Entry 5JR6 (X-ray diffraction, 2.30 A resolution); this record covers chains A and B of the 3 polymer chains in the assembly.

# Chain A (and B)
Name: Peptidase, putative
Organism: Plasmodium falciparum (isolate 3D7)
Notes: chain B of this document is another copy of the same molecule, construct and numbering; everything in this record applies to it too
UniProtKB: Q8IKT5 (Q8IKT5_PLAF7); residues 121-777 here correspond to UniProt positions 108-764 (UniProt number = residue number - 13)
Chain sequence (664 residues; numbered 120 to 783; the number before each row is that of its first residue):
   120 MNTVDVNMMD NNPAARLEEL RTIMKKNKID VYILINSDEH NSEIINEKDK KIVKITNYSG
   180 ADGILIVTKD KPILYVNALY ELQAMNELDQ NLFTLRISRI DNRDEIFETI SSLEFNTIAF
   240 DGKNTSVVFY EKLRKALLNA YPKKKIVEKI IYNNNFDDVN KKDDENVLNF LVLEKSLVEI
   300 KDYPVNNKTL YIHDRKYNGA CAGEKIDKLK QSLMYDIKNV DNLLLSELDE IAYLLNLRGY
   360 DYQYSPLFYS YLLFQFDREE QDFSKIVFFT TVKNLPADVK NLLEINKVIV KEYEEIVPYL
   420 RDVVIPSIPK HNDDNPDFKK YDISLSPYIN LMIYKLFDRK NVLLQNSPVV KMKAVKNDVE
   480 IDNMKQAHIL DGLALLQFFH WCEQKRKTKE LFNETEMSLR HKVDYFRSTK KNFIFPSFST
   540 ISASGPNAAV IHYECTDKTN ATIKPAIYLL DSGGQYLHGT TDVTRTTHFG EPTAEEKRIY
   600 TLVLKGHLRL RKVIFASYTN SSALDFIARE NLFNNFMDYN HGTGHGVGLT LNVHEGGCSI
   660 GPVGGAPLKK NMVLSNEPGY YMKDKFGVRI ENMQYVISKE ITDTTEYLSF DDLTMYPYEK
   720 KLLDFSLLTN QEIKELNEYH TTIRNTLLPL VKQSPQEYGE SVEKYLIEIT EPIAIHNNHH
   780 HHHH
Disordered / not traced: 120-128, 233, 279-286, 300-301, 379, 430-435, 775-783 (chain B: 120-149, 172-179, 187-214, 230-236, 262-263, 270-288, 298-301, 378-379, 428-435, 555, 774-783)
Construct notes: initiating methionine (120); expression tag (778-783)
Metal / ion sites: Mn2+ site 1: Asp-570, Asp-581, Glu-690 (shared with 1 residue of chain F); Mn2+ site 2: Asp-581, His-644, Glu-676, Glu-690 (shared with 1 residue of chain F)

# How chain A and chain B interact
Contacting residue pairs (46):
  Lys-337(A) / Asn-258(B)
  Arg-608(A) / Glu-629(B)  salt bridge
  Val-612(A) / Phe-625(B)  hydrophobic
  Ile-613(A) / Phe-632(B)
  Phe-614(A) / Phe-625(B)  hydrophobic
  Phe-614(A) / Phe-632(B)  hydrophobic
  Ala-615(A) / Phe-632(B)  hydrophobic
  Tyr-617(A) / Arg-628(B)  hydrogen bond
  Tyr-617(A) / Phe-632(B)
  Tyr-617(A) / Asp-637(B)  hydrogen bond
  Tyr-617(A) / Pro-661(B)  hydrophobic
  Thr-618(A) / Phe-625(B)
  Thr-618(A) / Phe-632(B)
  Ser-621(A) / Ala-622(B)
  Ala-622(A) / Ala-622(B)  hydrophobic
  Ala-622(A) / Phe-625(B)  hydrophobic
  Phe-625(A) / Val-612(B)  hydrophobic
  Phe-625(A) / Phe-614(B)  hydrophobic
  Phe-625(A) / Thr-618(B)
  Phe-625(A) / Ala-622(B)  hydrophobic
  Phe-625(A) / Ile-626(B)  hydrophobic
  Ile-626(A) / Phe-625(B)  hydrophobic
  Arg-628(A) / Tyr-617(B)  hydrogen bond
  Glu-629(A) / Arg-608(B)  salt bridge
  Glu-629(A) / Ile-626(B)
  Phe-632(A) / Ile-613(B)
  Phe-632(A) / Phe-614(B)  hydrophobic
  Phe-632(A) / Ala-615(B)
  Phe-632(A) / Tyr-617(B)
  Phe-632(A) / Thr-618(B)
  Phe-632(A) / Tyr-706(B)  hydrophobic
  Phe-635(A) / Ile-613(B)  hydrophobic
  Phe-635(A) / Lys-698(B)
  Phe-635(A) / Glu-699(B)
  Phe-635(A) / Thr-701(B)
  Phe-635(A) / Tyr-706(B)  hydrogen bond (backbone-side chain)
  Met-636(A) / Tyr-706(B)  hydrogen bond (backbone-side chain)
  Asp-637(A) / Tyr-617(B)  hydrogen bond
  Asp-637(A) / Tyr-706(B)  hydrogen bond (backbone-side chain)
  Pro-661(A) / Tyr-617(B)  hydrophobic
  Glu-699(A) / Phe-635(B)
  Thr-701(A) / Phe-635(B)
  Tyr-706(A) / Phe-632(B)  hydrophobic
  Tyr-706(A) / Phe-635(B)  hydrogen bond (side chain-backbone)
  Tyr-706(A) / Met-636(B)  hydrogen bond (side chain-backbone)
  Tyr-706(A) / Asp-637(B)
Other interface residues (no listed pair), chain A (25 interface residues in all): Asn-633, Lys-698, Thr-704
Other interface residues (no listed pair), chain B (26 interface residues in all): Asn-619, Ser-621, Asn-633, Thr-704

# Overview
25 residues of chain A face 26 of chain B across their interface, with 9 hydrogen bonds and 2 salt bridges.
Polar pairs include Arg-608(A)/Glu-629(B), Tyr-617(A)/Arg-628(B) and Tyr-617(A)/Asp-637(B). The Mn2+ site 1 is
built by Asp-570(A), Asp-581(A) and Glu-690(A).
Chain A and chain B are both Peptidase, putative (Plasmodium falciparum (isolate 3D7)); the structure, The
Xray Crystal Structure of P. falciparum Aminopeptidase P in Complex With Apstatin, was determined by X-ray
diffraction (same publication as 5JQK).
